7Y0F - chains A and C; structure by X-ray diffraction, 2.60 A resolution.

# Chain A
Molecule: Transmembrane protease serine 2 catalytic chain
Organism: Homo sapiens
UniProt: O15393 (TMPS2_HUMAN); residue numbers follow UniProt; this construct covers 109-254
Amino-acid sequence (146 residues; each row starts with the number of its first residue):
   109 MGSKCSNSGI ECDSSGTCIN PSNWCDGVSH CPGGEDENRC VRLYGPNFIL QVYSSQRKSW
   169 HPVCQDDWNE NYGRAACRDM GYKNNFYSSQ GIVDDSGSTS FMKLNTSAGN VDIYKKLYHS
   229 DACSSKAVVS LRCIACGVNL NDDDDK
Unresolved in the structure: 109-114, 122-124, 216-220, 251-254
Differences from the reference sequence: engineered mutation Asp250 (Ser in O15393), Asp251 (Ser in O15393), Asp252 (Arg in O15393), Asp253 (Gln in O15393), Lys254 (Ser in O15393)
Disulfides: Cys120-Cys139, Cys133-Cys148, Cys172-Cys231, Cys185-Cys241
Covalent attachments: N-acetylglucosamine (NAG) linked to Asn213
Ion coordination: Ca2+: Asn131, Asp134, Val136, Asp144, Glu145
UniProt features mapped onto this chain:
  - binding site (Ca(2+)): Asn131, Asp134, Val136, Asp144, Glu145
  - glycosylation (N-linked (GlcNAc...) asparagine): Asn213, Asn249

# Chain C
Molecule: Transmembrane protease serine 2 catalytic chain
Organism: Homo sapiens
UniProt: O15393 (TMPS2_HUMAN); residues 256-492 here = UniProt positions 256-492
Amino-acid sequence (249 residues; row label = number of the first residue in the row):
   256 IVGGESALPG AWPWQVSLHV QNVHVCGGSI ITPEWIVTAA HCVEKPLNNP WHWTAFAGIL
   316 RQSFMFYGAG YQVEKVISHP NYDSKTKNND IALMKLQKPL TFNDLVKPVC LPNPGMMLQP
   376 EQLCWISGWG ATEEKGKTSE VLNAAKVLLI ETQRCNSRYV YDNLITPAMI CAGFLQGNVD
   436 SCQGDSGGPL VTSKNNIWWL IGDTSWGSGC AKAYRPGVYG NVMVFTDWIY RQMRADGEFV
   496 EHHHHHHHH
Unresolved in the structure: 498-504
Differences from the reference sequence: expression tag (493-504)
Disulfides: Cys281-Cys297, Cys410-Cys426, Cys437-Cys465
Ligand contacts: uk-371804 (I9V; 2-[(1-carbamimidamido-4-chloranyl-isoquinolin-7-yl)sulfonylamino]-2-methyl-propanoic acid): His296, Glu389, Lys390, Tyr416, Asp435, Ser436, Cys437, Gln438, Ser441, Thr459, Ser460, Trp461, Gly462, Ser463, Gly464, Cys465, Ala466, Lys467, Arg470, Pro471, Gly472
UniProt features mapped onto this chain:
  - active site (Charge relay system): His296, Asp345, Ser441
  - mutagenesis: Arg316 (R316A: No effect on catalytic activity or HKU1-CoV viral entry), Lys340 (K340D: No effect on HKU1-CoV viral entry), Thr341 (T341A/S: No effect on catalytic activity or HKU1-CoV viral entry), Arg409 (R409A/T: No effect on catalytic activity. Reduces HKU1-CoV viral entry), Ser412 (S412A/N: No effect on catalytic activity. Reduces HKU1-CoV viral entry), Arg413 (R413A/K/V: No effect on catalytic activity. Reduces HKU1-CoV viral entry), Tyr414 (Y414A/S/L/R: No effect on catalytic activity. Almost abolishes S protein-binding and HKU1-CoV viral entry), Val415 (V415I: No effect on HKU1-CoV viral entry), Tyr416 (Y416A: No effect on catalytic activity. Almost abolishes HKU1-CoV viral entry), Asp417 (D417A/N: No effect on catalytic activity. Almost abolishes HKU1-CoV viral entry), Leu419 (L419R/A/M: No effect on catalytic activity. Abolishes HKU1-CoV viral entry), Leu430 (L430R: No effect on catalytic activity. Abolishes HKU1-CoV viral entry), 9 further mutagenesis entries in UniProt
What the authors report for this chain:
  - binding site for uk-371804: Asp435, Ser436, Ser441, Gly464

# Chain A / chain C interface
Pairs across the interface (66):
  Asp121(A) - Asn336(C)
  Glu143(A) - Arg486(C)  hydrogen bond (backbone-side chain)
  Glu145(A) - Arg489(C)
  Asn146(A) - Arg486(C)  hydrogen bond
  Asn146(A) - Arg489(C)
  Arg147(A) - Asp482(C)  salt bridge
  Arg147(A) - Tyr485(C)
  Arg147(A) - Arg486(C)
  Arg150(A) - Pro369(C)
  Leu151(A) - Asn368(C)
  Leu151(A) - Pro369(C)
  Tyr152(A) - Pro369(C)
  Tyr152(A) - Gly370(C)
  Gly153(A) - Asn368(C)
  Gly153(A) - Pro369(C)  hydrogen bond (backbone-backbone)
  Gly153(A) - Gly370(C)
  Gly153(A) - Trp454(C)
  Pro154(A) - Gly370(C)
  Pro154(A) - Met371(C)  hydrophobic
  Pro154(A) - Asn450(C)
  Pro154(A) - Trp454(C)  hydrophobic
  Asn155(A) - Asn450(C)
  Phe156(A) - Cys365(C)  hydrophobic
  Phe156(A) - Asn368(C)
  Phe156(A) - Ile452(C)  hydrophobic
  Phe156(A) - Trp454(C)  hydrophobic
  Arg186(A) - Glu496(C)  salt bridge
  Asp187(A) - Arg489(C)  hydrogen bond (backbone-side chain)
  Met188(A) - Tyr485(C)
  Gly189(A) - Tyr485(C)
  Gly189(A) - Met488(C)
  Gly189(A) - Arg489(C)
  Tyr190(A) - Thr287(C)
  Tyr190(A) - Leu366(C)
  Tyr190(A) - Tyr485(C)  hydrogen bond
  Lys191(A) - Glu289(C)  salt bridge
  Lys191(A) - Val495(C)
  Asn193(A) - Pro288(C)
  Arg240(A) - Cys365(C)  hydrogen bond
  Arg240(A) - Ile452(C)
  Ile242(A) - Ile286(C)
  Ile242(A) - Thr287(C)
  Ile242(A) - Pro288(C)
  Ile242(A) - Pro363(C)  hydrophobic
  Ala243(A) - Pro363(C)
  Cys244(A) - Pro363(C)
  Cys244(A) - Val364(C)
  Cys244(A) - Cys365(C)  disulfide
  Gly245(A) - Pro363(C)  hydrogen bond (backbone-backbone)
  Gly245(A) - Val364(C)
  Gly245(A) - Cys365(C)  hydrogen bond (backbone-side chain)
  Gly245(A) - Ile452(C)
  Gly245(A) - Trp453(C)  hydrogen bond (backbone-backbone)
  Val246(A) - Pro268(C)
  Val246(A) - Trp269(C)
  Val246(A) - Lys362(C)  hydrogen bond (backbone-side chain)
  Asn247(A) - Gly265(C)
  Asn247(A) - Ala266(C)  hydrogen bond (side chain-backbone)
  Asn247(A) - Trp269(C)
  Asn247(A) - Lys362(C)
  Asn247(A) - Trp453(C)  hydrogen bond
  Leu248(A) - Leu263(C)  hydrophobic
  Leu248(A) - Pro264(C)
  Leu248(A) - Gly265(C)  hydrogen bond (backbone-backbone)
  Leu248(A) - Ala266(C)
  Asp250(A) - Asn451(C)
Other interface residues (no listed pair), chain C (35 interface residues in all): Phe357, Lys449, Gly492
Inter-chain disulfides: Cys244(A)-Cys365(C)

# In short
Chain A and chain C form an interface of 28 and 35 residues respectively, with 1 disulfide bond, 13 hydrogen
bonds and 3 salt bridges. Among the polar pairs are Arg147(A)-Asp482(C), Arg186(A)-Glu496(C) and
Lys191(A)-Glu289(C). Ligands of chain C: uk-371804. The paper reports a binding site for uk-371804 at
Asp435(C), Ser436(C) and Ser441(C) among others.
Chain A is Transmembrane protease serine 2 catalytic chain and chain C is Transmembrane protease serine 2
catalytic chain, both from Homo sapiens; the structure, Crystal structure of TMPRSS2 in complex with
UK-371804, was determined by X-ray diffraction together with 7XYD, 7Y0E and 8HD8 from the same study.
